7NZ3 - chains I1 and M1 of the 24 polymer chains in the assembly; structure by electron microscopy, 11.00 A resolution (very low resolution: no residue pairs are listed; an interface is given only as per-side residue counts).

Chain I1:
Protein: Macrodomain Ter protein
From: Photorhabdus thracensis
Reference sequence: A0A0F7LUV5 (A0A0F7LUV5_9GAMM); residues 1-151 here = UniProt positions 1-151
Sequence (151 residues; each row starts with the number of its first residue):
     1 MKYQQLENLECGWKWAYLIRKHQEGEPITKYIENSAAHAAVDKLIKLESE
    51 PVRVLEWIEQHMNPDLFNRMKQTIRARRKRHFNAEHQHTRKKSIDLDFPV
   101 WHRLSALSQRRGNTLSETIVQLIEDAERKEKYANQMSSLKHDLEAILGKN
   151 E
Disordered / not traced: 135-151

Chain M1:
Molecule: matS2 DNA 80 b, oligo FBA769
Sequence (80 nucleotides; row label = number of the first residue in the row):
     1 CTCGCCTGTAAAGTAGGCATTAGTTGTTCGTAGTGCTCGTCTGGCTCTGG
    51 ATTACCCGCCACTGTTACATTGTAACGGCA
Disordered / not traced: 1-2

Interface between chain I1 and chain M1:
At this resolution (11 A) residue pairs are not listed: 17 residues of chain I1 and 10 of chain M1 lie at the interface.

Overview:
The interface between chain I1 and chain M1 involves 17 residues on one side and 10 on the other.
Here chain I1 is Macrodomain Ter protein (Photorhabdus thracensis) and chain M1 is matS2 DNA 80 b, oligo
FBA769. Entry 7NZ3 (Cryo-EM structure of apposed MukBEF-MatP monomers on DNA) was determined by electron
microscopy (same publication as 7NYW, 7NYX, 7NYY, 7NYZ, 7NZ0, 7NZ2 and 7NZ4).
